PDB entry 4QEN | X-ray diffraction, 2.00 A resolution | chains A and D of the 3 polymer chains in the assembly

Chain A:
Protein: Histone-lysine N-methyltransferase, H3 lysine-9 specific SUVH4
Source organism: Arabidopsis thaliana
Notes: EC 2.1.1.43; fragment: functional fragment
UniProt: Q8GZB6 (SUVH4_ARATH); residues 93-624 here = UniProt positions 93-624
Sequence (533 residues; each row starts with the number of its first residue):
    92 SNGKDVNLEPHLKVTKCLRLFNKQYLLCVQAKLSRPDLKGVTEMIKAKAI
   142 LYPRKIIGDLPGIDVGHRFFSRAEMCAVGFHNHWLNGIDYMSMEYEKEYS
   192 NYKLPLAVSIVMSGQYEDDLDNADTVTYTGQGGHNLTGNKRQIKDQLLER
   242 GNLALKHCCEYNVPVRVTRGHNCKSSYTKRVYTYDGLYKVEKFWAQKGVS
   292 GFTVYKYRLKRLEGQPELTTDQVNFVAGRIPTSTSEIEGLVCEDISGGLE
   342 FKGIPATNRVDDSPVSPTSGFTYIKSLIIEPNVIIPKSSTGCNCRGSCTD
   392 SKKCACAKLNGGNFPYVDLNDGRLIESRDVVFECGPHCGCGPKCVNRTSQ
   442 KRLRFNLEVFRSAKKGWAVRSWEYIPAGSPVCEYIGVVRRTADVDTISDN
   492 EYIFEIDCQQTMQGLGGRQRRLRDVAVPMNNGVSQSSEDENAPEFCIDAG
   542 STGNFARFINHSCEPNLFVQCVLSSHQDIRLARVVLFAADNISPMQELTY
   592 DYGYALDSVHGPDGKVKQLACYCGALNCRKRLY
Disordered / not traced: 92-98, 313-327, 486-490, 500-533
Differences from the reference sequence: expression tag (92)
Ion coordination: Zn2+ site 1: Cys-383, Cys-397, Cys-425, Cys-429; Zn2+ site 2: Cys-383, Cys-385, Cys-389, Cys-395; Zn2+ site 3: Cys-389, Cys-425, Cys-431, Cys-435; Zn2+ site 4: Cys-554, Cys-612, Cys-614, Cys-619
Residues lining bound ligands: S-adenosylhomocysteine (SAH): Lys-456, Gly-457, Trp-458, Glu-492, Tyr-493, Arg-548, Phe-549, Ile-550, Asn-551, His-552, Tyr-593, Leu-610, Ala-611, Cys-612, Tyr-613, Cys-614, Leu-623
Curated features (UniProtKB/Swiss-Prot):
  - binding site (Zn(2+)): Cys-383, Cys-385, Cys-389, Cys-395, Cys-397, Cys-425, Cys-429, Cys-431, Cys-435, Cys-554, Cys-612, Cys-614, Cys-619
  - binding site (S-adenosyl-L-methionine): Lys-456 to Trp-458, Tyr-493, Arg-548, Asn-551, His-552
From the paper describing this entry:
  - mutagenesis - L176G, Y207A, D210A, Y219A, L227G: unchanged catalytic activity
  - mutagenesis - Y475F: decreased catalytic activity
  - mutagenesis - Y475F/Y593F, Y593F: abolished catalytic activity
  - mutagenesis - Y591F: increased catalytic activity
  - specificity-determining residues: Tyr-591
  - mutagenesis - L176G, Y207A, Y219A: abolished binding to the 15-nt DNA strand
  - mutagenesis - D210A: decreased binding to the 15-nt DNA strand
  - mutagenesis - L227G: unchanged binding to the 15-nt DNA strand

Chain D:
Molecule: 15-nt DNA strand
Sequence (15 nucleotides; each row starts with the number of its first residue):
     1 ACTGATGAGTACCAT
Disordered / not traced: 1-2

Chain A / chain D interface:
Contacting residue pairs - 18 pairs, chain A then chain D:
  Ser-125(A) / DG7(D)  hydrogen bond to the phosphate
  Arg-126(A) / DG7(D)  sugar contact
  Leu-129(A) / DG7(D)  phosphate contact
  Leu-129(A) / DA8(D)  sugar contact
  Lys-130(A) / DG7(D)  phosphate contact
  Lys-130(A) / DA8(D)  salt bridge to the phosphate
  Thr-133(A) / DG9(D)  hydrogen bond to the phosphate
  Ile-136(A) / DG9(D)  phosphate contact
  Lys-146(A) / DA11(D)  salt bridge to the phosphate
  His-174(A) / DA11(D)  salt bridge to the phosphate
  Trp-175(A) / DG7(D)  base contact
  Trp-175(A) / DA8(D)  hydrogen bond to the sugar
  Leu-176(A) / DG7(D)  base contact
  Tyr-181(A) / DA11(D)  sugar contact
  Ser-183(A) / DA11(D)  sugar contact
  Ser-183(A) / DC12(D)  phosphate contact
  Met-184(A) / DC12(D)  hydrogen bond to the phosphate
  Gly-229(A) / DG4(D)  phosphate contact
Also at the interface, not in a pair above, chain A (17 interface residues in all): Pro-196, Leu-227, Thr-228
Also at the interface, not in a pair above, chain D (8 interface residues in all): DA5, DT6

Overview:
The interface between chain A and chain D involves 17 residues on one side and 8 on the other; the contacts
include 4 hydrogen bonds and 3 salt bridges. Polar contacts include Trp-175(A)/DA8(D), Ser-125(A)/DG7(D) and
Thr-133(A)/DG9(D). The paper reports that L176G, Y207A and Y219A of chain A abolish binding to the 15-nt DNA
strand; the specificity determinant Tyr-591(A); 9 substitutions were tested in all.
Chain A is Histone-lysine N-methyltransferase, H3 lysine-9 specific SUVH4 (Arabidopsis thaliana) and chain D
is a 15-nt DNA strand; the structure, crystal structure of KRYPTONITE in complex with mCHH DNA and SAH, was
determined by X-ray diffraction (same publication as 4QEO and 4QEP).
